PDB entry 3SH2 | X-ray diffraction, 3.00 A resolution | chain A

== Chain A ==
Protein: Dihydrofolate reductase
From: Staphylococcus aureus
Notes: EC 1.5.1.3
UniProt: P0A017 (DYR_STAAU); residues 1-157 here correspond to UniProt positions 2-158 (UniProt number = residue number + 1)
Sequence (167 residues; row label = number of the first residue in the row):
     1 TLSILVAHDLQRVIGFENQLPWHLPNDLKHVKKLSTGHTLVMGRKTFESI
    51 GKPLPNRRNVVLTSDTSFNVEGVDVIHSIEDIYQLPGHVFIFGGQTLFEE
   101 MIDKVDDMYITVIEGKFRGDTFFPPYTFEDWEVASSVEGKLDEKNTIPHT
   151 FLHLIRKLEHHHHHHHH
Disordered / not traced: 158-167
Construct notes: expression tag (158-167)
Ligand contacts:
  - 5DR (6-ethyl-5-[3-(4-methoxybiphenyl-3-yl)prop-1-yn-1-yl]pyrimidine-2,4-diamine): Leu-5, Val-6, Ala-7, Asn-18, Gln-19, Leu-20, Asp-27, Leu-28, Val-31, Thr-46, Ser-49, Ile-50, Leu-54, Phe-92, Thr-111
  - NADPH (NDP; NADPH dihydro-nicotinamide-adenine-dinucleotide phosphate): Leu-5, Val-6, Ala-7, Ile-14, Gly-15, Phe-16, Asn-18, Gln-19, Leu-20, Trp-22, Gly-43, Arg-44, Lys-45, Thr-46, Leu-62, Thr-63, Ser-64, Asp-65, His-77, Ile-79, Phe-92, Gly-93, Gly-94, Gln-95, Thr-96, Leu-97, Phe-98, Glu-100, Thr-121
UniProt features mapped onto this chain:
  - binding site (substrate): Leu-5, Val-6, Asp-27, Ser-49, Arg-57, Phe-92
  - binding site (NADP(+)): Val-6, Ala-7, Ile-14 to Gln-19, Gly-43 to Thr-46, Leu-62 to Asp-65, Phe-92 to Leu-97, Glu-100, Thr-121
From the paper describing this entry:
  - binding site for 5DR: Ser-49

== Summary ==
Ligands of chain A: NADPH and compound 5DR. UniProt lists 6 substrate-binding residues and 24 NADP+-binding
residues. The paper reports a binding site for 5DR at Ser-49.
Chain A is Dihydrofolate reductase (Staphylococcus aureus); the structure, Staphylococcus aureus Dihydrofolate
Reductase complexed with NADPH and 6-ethyl-5-(3-(4-methoxybiphenyl-3-yl)prop-1-ynyl)pyrimidine-2,4-diamine
(UCP120J), was determined by X-ray diffraction together with 3SGY from the same study.
